8RKG - chains L and M of the 8 polymer chains in the assembly; structure by X-ray diffraction, 2.90 A resolution.

== Chain L (and M) ==
Molecule: XlZPA protein
Source organism: Xenopus laevis
Notes: chain M of this document is another copy of the same molecule, construct and numbering; everything in this record applies to it too
Reference sequence: A1L3D9 (A1L3D9_XENLA); residues 130-160 here = UniProt positions 130-160
Chain sequence (31 residues; row label = number of the first residue in the row):
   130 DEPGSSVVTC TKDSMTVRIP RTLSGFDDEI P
Disordered / not traced: 130-132, 158-160 (chain M: 130-134, 157-160)

== Chain L / chain M interface ==
Contacting residue pairs (13):
  Pro149(L) with Leu152(M)
  Arg150(L) with Arg150(M); Thr151(M); Leu152(M), hydrogen bond (backbone-backbone); Ser153(M); Gly154(M)
  Thr151(L) with Arg150(M); Thr151(M)
  Leu152(L) with Pro149(M); Arg150(M), hydrogen bond (backbone-backbone); Leu152(M), hydrophobic
  Ser153(L) with Arg150(M)
  Gly154(L) with Arg150(M)
Other interface residues (no listed pair), chain L (7 interface residues in all): Ile148

== Overview ==
7 residues of chain L and 6 residues of chain M are in contact, with 2 hydrogen bonds. Its one hydrogen bond,
Arg150(L)-Leu152(M), is backbone to backbone.
Chain L and chain M are both XlZPA protein (Xenopus laevis); the structure, Crystal structure of tetrameric
collagenase-cleaved Xenopus ZP2-N2N3 (cleaved xZP2-N2N3), was determined by X-ray diffraction (same
publication as 8BQU, 8RKF, 8RKH and 8RKI).
